PDB entry 8E9X | electron microscopy, 2.70 A resolution | chains C and E of the 5 polymer chains in the assembly

# Chain C
Molecule: Guanine nucleotide-binding protein G(I)/G(S)/G(T) subunit beta-1
Organism: Homo sapiens
Reference sequence: P62873 (GBB1_HUMAN); numbering as in UniProt (aligned over 2-340)
Sequence (339 residues; each row starts with the number of its first residue):
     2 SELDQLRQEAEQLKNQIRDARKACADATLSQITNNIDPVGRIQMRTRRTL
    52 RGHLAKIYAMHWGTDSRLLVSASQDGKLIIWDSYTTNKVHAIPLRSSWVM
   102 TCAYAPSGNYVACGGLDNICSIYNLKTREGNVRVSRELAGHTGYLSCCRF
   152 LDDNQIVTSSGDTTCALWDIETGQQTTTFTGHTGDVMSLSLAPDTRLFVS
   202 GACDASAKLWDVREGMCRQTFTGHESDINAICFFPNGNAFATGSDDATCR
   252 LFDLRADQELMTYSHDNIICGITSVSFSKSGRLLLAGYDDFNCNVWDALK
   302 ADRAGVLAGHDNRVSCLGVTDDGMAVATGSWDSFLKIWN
Disordered / not traced: 2

# Chain E
Molecule: scFv16
Organism: Mus musculus
Notes: antibody fragment or engineered binder
Sequence (251 residues; row label = number of the first residue in the row; note: 3 numbers in that range are skipped by the numbering (no residue carries them; nothing is unmodelled there); a row labelled like 120A-120O holds insertion residues (120A, then the next letters in order)):
     1 DVQLVESGGGLVQPGGSRKLSCSASGFAFSSFGMHWVRQAPEKGLEWVAY
    51 ISSGSGTIYYADTVKGRFTISRDDPKNTLFLQMTSLRSEDTAMYYCVRSI
   101 YYYGSSPFDFWGQGTTLTVS
120A-120O SGGGGSGGGGSGGGG
   124 SDIVMTQATSSVPVTPGESVSISCRSSKSLLHSNGNTYLYWFLQRPGQSP
   174 QLLIYRMSNLASGVPDRFSGSGSGTAFTLTISRLEAEDVGVYYCMQHLEY
   224 PLTFGAGTKLELKAAA
Disordered / not traced: 1, 120A-120O, 236-239
Cystine bridges: Cys-147/Cys-217

# Chain C / chain E interface
Contacting residue pairs (13; chain C residue first):
  Asp-66(C) / Tyr-103(E)
  Arg-68(C) / Tyr-103(E)
  Leu-69(C) / Tyr-103(E)  hydrophobic
  Asp-83(C) / Tyr-103(E)
  Val-90(C) / Tyr-102(E)  hydrophobic
  Arg-129(C) / Val-2(E)
  Arg-129(C) / Arg-98(E)  hydrogen bond (backbone-side chain)
  Glu-130(C) / Gly-26(E)
  Glu-130(C) / Phe-27(E)
  Glu-130(C) / Ala-28(E)  hydrogen bond (backbone-backbone)
  Glu-130(C) / Phe-32(E)
  Gly-131(C) / Phe-32(E)
  Asn-132(C) / Ala-28(E)
Other interface residues (no listed pair), chain C (10 interface residues in all): His-91
Other interface residues (no listed pair), chain E (10 interface residues in all): Ile-100, Phe-110

# In short
Chain C and chain E each contribute 10 residues to their interface; the contacts include 2 hydrogen bonds.
Polar contacts include Arg-129(C)/Arg-98(E) and Glu-130(C)/Ala-28(E).
Here chain C is Guanine nucleotide-binding protein G(I)/G(S)/G(T) subunit beta-1 (Homo sapiens) and chain E is
scFv16 (Mus musculus). Entry 8E9X (CryoEM structure of miniGo-coupled hM4Di in complex with DCZ) was
determined by electron microscopy (same publication as 8E9W, 8E9Y, 8E9Z and 8EA0).
